Entry 5C9B (X-ray diffraction, 2.40 A resolution); this record covers chains B and C of the 4 polymer chains in the assembly.

[Chain B (and C)]
Protein: ApRick protease
From: Rickettsia conorii
Notes: EC 3.-.-.-; chain C of this document is another copy of the same molecule, construct and numbering; everything in this record applies to it too
UniProt: Q92FY8 (Q92FY8_RICCN); numbering as in UniProt (aligned over 105-231)
Chain sequence (139 residues; each row starts with the number of its first residue):
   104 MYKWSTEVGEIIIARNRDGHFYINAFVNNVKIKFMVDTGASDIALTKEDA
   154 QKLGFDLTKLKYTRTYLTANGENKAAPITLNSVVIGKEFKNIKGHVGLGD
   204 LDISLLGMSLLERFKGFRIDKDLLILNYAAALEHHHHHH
Unresolved in the structure: 171-174, 235-242 (chain C: 171-176, 201, 235-242)
Modified / non-standard residues: Mse104 (selenomethionine); Mse138 (selenomethionine; parent Met); Mse211 (selenomethionine; parent Met)
Construct notes: initiating methionine (104); expression tag (232-242)
What the authors report for this chain:
  - catalytic residues: Asp140 (proposed by the authors, not directly observed)

[Interface between chain B and chain C]
Contacting residue pairs (11):
  Mse104(B) with Lys224(C)
  Tyr105(B) with Arg221(C); Asp223(C); Ile228(C), hydrophobic
  Trp107(B) with Arg221(C)
  Arg221(B) with Tyr105(C); Trp107(C)
  Asp223(B) with Tyr105(C)
  Lys224(B) with Mse104(C); Tyr105(C)
  Ile228(B) with Tyr105(C), hydrophobic

[Overview]
Chain B and chain C each contribute 7 residues to their interface. The paper reports the catalytic residue
Asp140(B).
Both chains are ApRick protease (Rickettsia conorii). Entry 5C9B (Crystal structure of a retropepsin-like
aspartic protease from Rickettsia conorii) was determined by X-ray diffraction, deposited together with 5C9F.
